4JUJ - chains E and F of the 6 polymer chains in the assembly; structure by X-ray diffraction, 3.01 A resolution.

[Chain E]
Name: Hemagglutinin
Source organism: Influenza A virus
Notes: fragment: Hemagglutinin HA1 chain
UniProt: Q9WFX3 (HEMA_I18A0); the construct lacks a stretch of the UniProt sequence and is renumbered around it, so the offset changes along the chain: 5-42 = UniProt 18-55; 44-49 = UniProt 56-61; 50-132 = UniProt 63-145; 133-325 = UniProt 147-339
Amino-acid sequence (324 residues; numbered 5 to 327 plus 2 insertion-coded residues; 1 number in that range is skipped by the numbering (no residue carries it; nothing is unmodelled there); the number before each row is that of its first residue):
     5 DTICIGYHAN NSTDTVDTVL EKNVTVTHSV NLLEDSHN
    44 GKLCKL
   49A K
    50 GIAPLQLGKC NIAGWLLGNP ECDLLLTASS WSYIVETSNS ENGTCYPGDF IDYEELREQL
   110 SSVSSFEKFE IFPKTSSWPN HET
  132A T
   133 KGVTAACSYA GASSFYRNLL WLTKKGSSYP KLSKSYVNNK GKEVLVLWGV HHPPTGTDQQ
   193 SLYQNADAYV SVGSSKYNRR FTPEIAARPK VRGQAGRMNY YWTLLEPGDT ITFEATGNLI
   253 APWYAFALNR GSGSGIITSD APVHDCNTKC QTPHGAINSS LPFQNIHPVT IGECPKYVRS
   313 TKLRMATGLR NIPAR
Construct notes: engineered mutation Gly225 (Asp239 in Q9WFX3); expression tag (326-327)
Disulfides: Cys47-Cys278, Cys59-Cys71, Cys94-Cys139, Cys282-Cys306
Glycans and other covalent adducts: N-acetylglucosamine (NAG) linked to Asn91
Curated features (UniProtKB/Swiss-Prot):
  - glycosylation (N-linked (GlcNAc...) asparagine): Asn14, Asn15, Asn27, Asn91, Asn290

[Chain F]
Name: Hemagglutinin
Source organism: Influenza A virus
Notes: fragment: Hemagglutinin HA2 chain
UniProt: Q9WFX3 (HEMA_I18A0); residues 501-670 here correspond to UniProt positions 345-514 (UniProt number = residue number - 156)
Amino-acid sequence (170 residues; row label = number of the first residue in the row):
   501 GLFGAIAGFI EGGWTGMIDG WYGYHHQNEQ GSGYAADQKS TQNAIDGITN KVNSVIEKMN
   561 TQFTAVGKEF NNLERRIENL NKKVDDGFLD IWTYNAELLV LLENERTLDF HDSNVRNLYE
   621 KVKSQLKNNA KEIGNGCFEF YHKCDDACME SVRNGTYDYP KYSEESKLNR
Disordered / not traced: 666-670
Disulfides: Cys644-Cys648
Curated features (UniProtKB/Swiss-Prot):
  - glycosylation: Asn654 (N-linked (GlcNAc...) asparagine)

[Interface between chain E and chain F]
Residue-residue contacts (121; chain E residue first):
  Asp5(E) - Gln527(F)
  Asp5(E) - Asn528(F)
  Asp5(E) - Glu529(F)
  Asp5(E) - Glu639(F)
  Asp5(E) - Phe640(F)  hydrogen bond (backbone-backbone)
  Asp5(E) - Lys643(F)
  Asp5(E) - Cys644(F)  hydrogen bond (side chain-backbone)
  Thr6(E) - His526(F)
  Thr6(E) - Gln527(F)  hydrogen bond (backbone-backbone)
  Thr6(E) - Phe638(F)
  Thr6(E) - Met649(F)
  Ile7(E) - Cys637(F)
  Ile7(E) - Phe638(F)  hydrogen bond (backbone-backbone)
  Cys8(E) - Trp514(F)
  Cys8(E) - Gly523(F)
  Cys8(E) - Tyr524(F)
  Cys8(E) - His525(F)  hydrogen bond (backbone-backbone)
  Cys8(E) - Gly636(F)
  Cys8(E) - Cys637(F)  disulfide
  Ile9(E) - Ile510(F)
  Ile9(E) - Trp514(F)
  Ile9(E) - Gly523(F)
  Ile9(E) - Tyr619(F)  hydrophobic
  Ile9(E) - Gly636(F)  hydrogen bond (backbone-backbone)
  Gly10(E) - Trp514(F)
  Gly10(E) - Tyr522(F)
  Gly10(E) - Gly523(F)  hydrogen bond (backbone-backbone)
  Tyr11(E) - Ile506(F)
  Tyr11(E) - Ala507(F)  hydrogen bond (side chain-backbone)
  Tyr11(E) - Ile510(F)  hydrogen bond (side chain-backbone)
  Tyr11(E) - Glu511(F)
  Tyr11(E) - Gly512(F)
  Tyr11(E) - Gly513(F)
  Tyr11(E) - Trp514(F)  hydrogen bond (backbone-backbone)
  Tyr11(E) - Met517(F)
  Tyr11(E) - Trp521(F)
  Tyr11(E) - Val615(F)  hydrophobic
  His12(E) - Met517(F)  hydrogen bond (side chain-backbone)
  His12(E) - Gly520(F)  hydrogen bond (side chain-backbone)
  His12(E) - Trp521(F)  hydrogen bond (backbone-backbone)
  Ala13(E) - Gly513(F)
  Ala13(E) - Trp514(F)  hydrogen bond (backbone-backbone)
  Ala13(E) - Thr515(F)
  Val20(E) - Asn604(F)
  Asp21(E) - Leu601(F)
  Asp21(E) - Asn604(F)  hydrogen bond (backbone-side chain)
  Thr22(E) - Leu601(F)
  Thr22(E) - Asn604(F)
  Thr22(E) - Glu605(F)
  Val23(E) - Leu601(F)
  Val23(E) - Glu605(F)
  Leu24(E) - Glu605(F)  hydrogen bond (backbone-side chain)
  His32(E) - Trp521(F)  hydrogen bond
  Glu103(E) - Glu569(F)
  Glu103(E) - Phe570(F)
  Glu103(E) - Asn571(F)  hydrogen bond
  Arg106(E) - Glu569(F)  salt bridge
  Glu107(E) - Lys568(F)  salt bridge
  Gly265(E) - Thr564(F)  hydrogen bond (backbone-side chain)
  Ser266(E) - Thr564(F)
  Ile268(E) - Val566(F)
  Pro294(E) - Ile556(F)  hydrophobic
  Phe295(E) - Met559(F)  hydrophobic
  Phe295(E) - Ala596(F)  hydrophobic
  Pro300(E) - Gln562(F)  hydrogen bond (backbone-side chain)
  Pro300(E) - Ala565(F)
  Val301(E) - Ala565(F)
  Val301(E) - Val566(F)  hydrophobic
  Thr302(E) - Gln562(F)  hydrogen bond
  Thr302(E) - Phe563(F)
  Thr302(E) - Thr564(F)
  Thr302(E) - Ala565(F)  hydrogen bond (backbone-backbone)
  Ile303(E) - Thr564(F)
  Ile303(E) - Val566(F)  hydrophobic
  Gly304(E) - Gln562(F)
  Gly304(E) - Phe563(F)
  Gly304(E) - Thr564(F)  hydrogen bond (backbone-side chain)
  Glu305(E) - Gln562(F)
  Glu305(E) - Phe563(F)
  Cys306(E) - Thr561(F)
  Cys306(E) - Gln562(F)  hydrogen bond (backbone-backbone)
  Pro307(E) - Gln562(F)
  Lys308(E) - Gln562(F)
  Lys308(E) - Trp592(F)
  Tyr309(E) - Gln562(F)  hydrogen bond (backbone-side chain)
  Tyr309(E) - Leu589(F)  hydrophobic
  Val310(E) - Thr593(F)
  Arg311(E) - Asp586(F)
  Arg311(E) - Leu589(F)
  Arg311(E) - Asp590(F)  salt bridge
  Arg311(E) - Thr593(F)  hydrogen bond (backbone-side chain)
  Ser312(E) - Thr593(F)
  Ser312(E) - Glu597(F)  hydrogen bond
  Leu315(E) - Ala596(F)
  Leu315(E) - Glu597(F)
  Leu315(E) - Val600(F)  hydrophobic
  Arg316(E) - Val600(F)
  Arg316(E) - Asn604(F)  hydrogen bond (backbone-side chain)
  Met317(E) - Val552(F)  hydrophobic
  Met317(E) - Val600(F)  hydrophobic
  Met317(E) - Glu603(F)
  Met317(E) - Asn604(F)
  Ala318(E) - Asn604(F)  hydrogen bond (backbone-side chain)
  Ala318(E) - Thr607(F)
  Thr319(E) - Trp521(F)
  Thr319(E) - Ile548(F)
  Thr319(E) - Thr607(F)
  Thr319(E) - His611(F)  hydrogen bond (backbone-side chain)
  Gly320(E) - Trp521(F)
  Gly320(E) - Thr607(F)
  Gly320(E) - Leu608(F)
  Gly320(E) - His611(F)  hydrogen bond (backbone-side chain)
  Leu321(E) - Ile506(F)  hydrophobic
  Leu321(E) - Trp521(F)
  Leu321(E) - His611(F)
  Arg322(E) - Leu608(F)
  Ile324(E) - Ala507(F)  hydrophobic
  Ile324(E) - Gly512(F)
  Ile324(E) - Gly513(F)  hydrogen bond (backbone-backbone)
  Pro325(E) - Gly513(F)
  Pro325(E) - Thr515(F)
Also at the interface, not in a pair above, chain E (55 interface residues in all): Val28, Val30, Thr31, Val34, Leu36, Tyr102, Gly267, Ile269, Gln296
Also at the interface, not in a pair above, chain F (67 interface residues in all): Ala505, Ile518, Val555, Asn560, Leu602, Leu618, Val622, Asn635, Val652
Disulfides between the chains: Cys8(E)-Cys637(F)

[In short]
The interface between chain E and chain F involves 55 residues on one side and 67 on the other, with 1
disulfide bond, 32 hydrogen bonds and 3 salt bridges. Polar pairs include Arg106(E)-Glu569(F),
Glu107(E)-Lys568(F) and Arg311(E)-Asp590(F). N-acetylglucosamine is covalently linked to Asn91(E).
Chain E is Hemagglutinin and chain F is Hemagglutinin, both from Influenza A virus; the structure, Crystal
structure of 1918 pandemic influenza virus hemagglutinin mutant D225G complexed with human receptor analogue
LSTc, was determined by X-ray diffraction together with 4JTV, 4JTX, 4JU0, 4JUG and 4JUH from the same study.
